Entry 5UAN (X-ray diffraction, 3.51 A resolution); this record covers chains B and D of the 6 polymer chains in the assembly.

Chain B:
Molecule: Retinoic acid receptor beta
Organism: Homo sapiens
Reference sequence: P10826 (RARB_HUMAN); residues 73-448 here correspond to UniProt positions 80-455 (UniProt number = residue number + 7)
Chain sequence (397 residues; row label = number of the first residue in the row):
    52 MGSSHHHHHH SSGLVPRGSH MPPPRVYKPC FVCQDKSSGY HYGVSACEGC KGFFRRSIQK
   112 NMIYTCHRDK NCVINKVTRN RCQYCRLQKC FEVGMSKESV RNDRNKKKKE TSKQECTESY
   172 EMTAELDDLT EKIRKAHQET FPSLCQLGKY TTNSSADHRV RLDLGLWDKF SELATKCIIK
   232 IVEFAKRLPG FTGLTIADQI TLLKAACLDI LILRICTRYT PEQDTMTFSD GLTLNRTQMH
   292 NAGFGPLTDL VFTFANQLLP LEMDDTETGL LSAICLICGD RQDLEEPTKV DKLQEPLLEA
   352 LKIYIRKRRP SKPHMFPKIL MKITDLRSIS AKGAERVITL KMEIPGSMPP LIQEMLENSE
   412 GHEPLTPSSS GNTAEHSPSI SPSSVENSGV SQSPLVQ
Unresolved in the structure: 52-79, 153-173, 409-448
Differences from the reference sequence: initiating methionine (52); expression tag (53-72)
Metal / ion sites: Zn2+ site 1: C81, C84, C98, C101; Zn2+ site 2: C117, C123, C133, C136
Ligand contacts: retinoic acid (REA): F192, W218, F221, L224, A225, C228, L259, L262, I263, I266, F279, S280, G294, F295, L298, G384, V388, L391, I403, L407
UniProt features mapped onto this chain:
  - DNA-binding region: C81 to M146 (Nuclear receptor)
  - zinc finger (NR C4-type): C81 to C101, C117 to C141
  - region: S147 to A175 (Hinge)
From the paper describing this entry:
  - contacts within the chain: N112-R359 (hydrogen bond), I114-R359
  - mutagenesis - E99A, R106A: abolished signaling in response to DR1
  - mutagenesis - E99A (Kd 80 nM): decreased binding to DR1
  - mutagenesis - E99A (Kd 143 nM): decreased binding to DR5

Chain D:
Molecule: Nuclear receptor coactivator 2
Reference sequence: E7EWM1 (E7EWM1_HUMAN); residue numbers follow UniProt; this construct covers 687-696
Chain sequence (10 residues; each row starts with the number of its first residue):
   687 HKILHRLLQD
Unresolved in the structure: 696

Interface between chain B and chain D:
Pairs across the interface (15):
  V233(B) with L693(D), hydrophobic
  E234(B) with L693(D)
  K237(B) with L693(D), hydrogen bond (side chain-backbone); L694(D)
  I247(B) with H691(D); L694(D), hydrophobic
  I251(B) with L690(D), hydrophobic; H691(D)
  P401(B) with I689(D), hydrophobic
  L402(B) with I689(D)
  E405(B) with H687(D); K688(D); I689(D), hydrogen bond (side chain-backbone); L690(D)
  M406(B) with L690(D), hydrophobic
Other interface residues (no listed pair), chain B (11 interface residues in all): Q250, K255

In short:
Chain B and chain D form an interface of 11 and 7 residues respectively; the contacts include 2 hydrogen
bonds. Polar pairs include K237(B)-L693(D) and E405(B)-I689(D). Chain B binds retinoic acid. From the paper:
E99A and R106A of chain B abolish signaling in response to DR1; contacts within the chain involving N112(B),
R359(B) and I114(B).
Here chain B is Retinoic acid receptor beta (Homo sapiens) and chain D is Nuclear receptor coactivator 2.
Entry 5UAN (Crystal structure of multi-domain RAR-beta-RXR-alpha heterodimer on DNA) was determined by X-ray
diffraction.
